PDB entry 6HLR | electron microscopy, 3.18 A resolution | chains A and R of the 15 polymer chains in the assembly

[Chain A]
Protein: DNA-directed RNA polymerase I subunit RPA190
Source organism: Saccharomyces cerevisiae (strain ATCC 204508 / S288c)
Notes: EC 2.7.7.6
UniProtKB: P10964 (RPA1_YEAST); residues 1-1664 here = UniProt positions 1-1664
Sequence (1664 residues; numbered 1 to 1664; the number before each row is that of its first residue):
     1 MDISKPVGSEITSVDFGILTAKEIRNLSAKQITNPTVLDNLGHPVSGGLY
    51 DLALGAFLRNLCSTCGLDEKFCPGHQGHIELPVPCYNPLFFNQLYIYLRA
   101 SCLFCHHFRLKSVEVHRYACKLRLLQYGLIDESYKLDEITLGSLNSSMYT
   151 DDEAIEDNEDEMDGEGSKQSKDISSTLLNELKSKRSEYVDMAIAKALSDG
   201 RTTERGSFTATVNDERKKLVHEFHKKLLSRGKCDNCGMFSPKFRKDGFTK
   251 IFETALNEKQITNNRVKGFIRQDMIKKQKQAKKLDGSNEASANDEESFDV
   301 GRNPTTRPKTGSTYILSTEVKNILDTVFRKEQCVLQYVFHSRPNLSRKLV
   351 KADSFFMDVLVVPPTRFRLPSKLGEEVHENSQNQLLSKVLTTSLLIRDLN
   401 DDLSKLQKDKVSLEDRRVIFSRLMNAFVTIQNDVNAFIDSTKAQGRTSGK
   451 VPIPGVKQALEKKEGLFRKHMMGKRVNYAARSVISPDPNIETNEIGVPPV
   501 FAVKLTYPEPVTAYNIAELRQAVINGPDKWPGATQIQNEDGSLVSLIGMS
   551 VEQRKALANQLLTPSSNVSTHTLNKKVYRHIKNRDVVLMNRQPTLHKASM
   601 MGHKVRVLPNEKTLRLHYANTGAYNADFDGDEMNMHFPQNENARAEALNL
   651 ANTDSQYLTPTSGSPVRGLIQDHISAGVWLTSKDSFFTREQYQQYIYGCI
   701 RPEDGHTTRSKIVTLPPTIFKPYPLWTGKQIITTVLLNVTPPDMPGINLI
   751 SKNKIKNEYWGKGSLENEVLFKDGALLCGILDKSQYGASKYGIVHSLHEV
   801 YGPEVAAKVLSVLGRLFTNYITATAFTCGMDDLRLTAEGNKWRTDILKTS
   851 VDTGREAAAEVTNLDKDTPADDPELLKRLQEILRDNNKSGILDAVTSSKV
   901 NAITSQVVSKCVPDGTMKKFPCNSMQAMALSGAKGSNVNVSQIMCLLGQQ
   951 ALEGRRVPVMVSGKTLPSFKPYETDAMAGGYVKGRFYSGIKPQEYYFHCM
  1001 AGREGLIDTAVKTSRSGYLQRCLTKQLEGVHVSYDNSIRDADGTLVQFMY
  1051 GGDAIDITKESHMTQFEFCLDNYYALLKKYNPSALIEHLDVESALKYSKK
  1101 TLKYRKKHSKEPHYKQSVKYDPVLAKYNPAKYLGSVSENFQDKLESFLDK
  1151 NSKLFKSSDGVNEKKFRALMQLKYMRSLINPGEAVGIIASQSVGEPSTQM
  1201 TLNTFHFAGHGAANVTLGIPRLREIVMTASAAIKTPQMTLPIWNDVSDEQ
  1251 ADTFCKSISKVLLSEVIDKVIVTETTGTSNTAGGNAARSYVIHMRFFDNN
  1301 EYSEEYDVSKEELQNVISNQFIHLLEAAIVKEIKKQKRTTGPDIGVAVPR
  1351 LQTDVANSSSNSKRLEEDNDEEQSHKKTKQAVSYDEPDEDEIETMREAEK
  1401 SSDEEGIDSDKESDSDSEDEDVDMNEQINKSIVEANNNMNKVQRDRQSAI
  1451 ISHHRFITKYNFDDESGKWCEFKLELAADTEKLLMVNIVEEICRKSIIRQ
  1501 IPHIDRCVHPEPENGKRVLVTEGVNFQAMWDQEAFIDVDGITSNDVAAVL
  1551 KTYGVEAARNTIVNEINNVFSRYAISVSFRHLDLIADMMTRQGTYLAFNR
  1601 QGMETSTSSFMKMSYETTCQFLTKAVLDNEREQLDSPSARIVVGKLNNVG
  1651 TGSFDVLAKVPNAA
Disordered / not traced: 141-171, 269-311, 407-412, 446-450, 1154-1159, 1203-1213, 1278-1286, 1339-1432, 1664
Ion coordination: Zn2+ site 1: Cys-62, Cys-65, Cys-72, His-75; Zn2+ site 2: Cys-102, Cys-105, Cys-233, Cys-236; Mg2+: Asp-627, Asp-629, Asp-631 (shared with C20(R) of chain R)
Small-molecule neighbours: phosphomethylphosphonic acid guanylate ester (G2P): Arg-591, Pro-593, Asn-625, Asp-627, Asp-629, Leu-1202
UniProt features mapped onto this chain:
  - region: Pro-992 to Glu-1004 (Bridging helix)
  - binding site (Zn(2+)): Cys-62, Cys-65, Cys-72, His-75, Cys-102, Cys-105, Cys-233, Cys-236
  - binding site (Mg(2+)): Asp-627, Asp-629, Asp-631
  - modified residue (Phosphoserine): Ser-889, Ser-1636
Reported in the primary citation:
  - binding site for phosphomethylphosphonic acid guanylate ester: Arg-591, Asn-625, Leu-1202
  - conformationally variable residues (order/disorder transition): Asn-1203 to Ala-1212

[Chain R]
Molecule: 20-nt RNA strand
Sequence (20 nucleotides; each row starts with the number of its first residue):
     1 UAUAUGCAUAAAGACCAGGC
Disordered / not traced: 1-11
Ion coordination: Mg2+: C20 (shared with Asp-627(A), Asp-629(A), Asp-631(A) of chain A)

[Interface between chain A and chain R]
Contacting residue pairs (6):
  Leu-373(A) with A12(R), base contact
  Lys-469(A) with G13(R), salt bridge to the phosphate
  Arg-591(A) with C20(R), hydrogen bond to the sugar
  Asp-627(A) with C20(R), phosphate contact
  Asp-629(A) with C20(R), phosphate contact
  Asp-631(A) with C20(R), hydrogen bond to the sugar
Also at the interface, not in a pair above, chain A (9 interface residues in all): Arg-481, Gln-592, Gly-630
Also at the interface, not in a pair above, chain R (4 interface residues in all): G19

[In short]
9 residues of chain A face 4 of chain R across their interface, with 2 hydrogen bonds and 1 salt bridge. Polar
pairs include Arg-591(A)/C20(R), Asp-631(A)/C20(R) and Lys-469(A)/G13(R). Chain A binds
phosphomethylphosphonic acid guanylate ester. From the paper: a binding site for phosphomethylphosphonic acid
guanylate ester at Arg-591(A), Asn-625(A) and Leu-1202(A); conformational variability at Asn-1203(A).
Chain A is DNA-directed RNA polymerase I subunit RPA190 (Saccharomyces cerevisiae (strain ATCC 204508 /
S288c)) and chain R is a 20-nt RNA strand; the structure, Yeast RNA polymerase I elongation complex bound to
nucleotide analog GMPCPP (core focused), was determined by electron microscopy (same publication as 6HKO, 6HLQ
and 6HLS).
